Entry 7FDC (electron microscopy, 6.60 A resolution (low resolution: residue-level contacts below are approximate; hydrogen-bond / salt-bridge calls are withheld)); this record covers chains Y and Z of the 31 polymer chains in the assembly.

# Chain Y (and Z)
Protein: V-type proton ATPase subunit c
Source organism: Saccharomyces cerevisiae S288C
Notes: chain Z of this document is another copy of the same molecule, construct and numbering; everything in this record applies to it too
Reference sequence: P25515 (VATL1_YEAST); numbering as in UniProt (aligned over 1-160)
Amino-acid sequence (160 residues; each row starts with the number of its first residue):
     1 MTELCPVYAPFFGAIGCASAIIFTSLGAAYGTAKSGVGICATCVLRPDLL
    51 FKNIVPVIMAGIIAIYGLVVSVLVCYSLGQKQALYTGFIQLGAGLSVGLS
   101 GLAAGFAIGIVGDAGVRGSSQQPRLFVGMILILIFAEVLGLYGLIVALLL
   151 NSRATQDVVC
Swiss-Prot annotation at these positions:
  - site: Glu137 (Essential for proton translocation)
  - mutagenesis: Glu137 (E137D: Partial inactivation; E137Q/V/K: Inactivation)

# How chain Y and chain Z interact
Contacting residue pairs (64; chain Y residue first):
  Glu3(Y) with Met1(Z); Val7(Z)
  Leu4(Y) with Met1(Z); Val7(Z)
  Leu84(Y) with Val7(Z)
  Tyr85(Y) with Pro10(Z); Leu78(Z); Gly79(Z); Gln80(Z)
  Phe88(Y) with Val7(Z); Tyr8(Z); Pro10(Z); Phe11(Z)
  Leu91(Y) with Phe11(Z)
  Ser96(Y) with Ala18(Z); Ile22(Z)
  Leu99(Y) with Ile22(Z)
  Leu102(Y) with Leu26(Z)
  Ala103(Y) with Ser25(Z); Leu26(Z); Ala29(Z)
  Phe106(Y) with Ala29(Z); Tyr30(Z); Lys34(Z)
  Ala107(Y) with Ala29(Z); Ala33(Z)
  Ile110(Y) with Ala33(Z); Lys34(Z); Val37(Z)
  Val111(Y) with Ala33(Z); Gly36(Z); Val37(Z)
  Ala114(Y) with Cys40(Z)
  Gly115(Y) with Cys40(Z)
  Arg117(Y) with Val37(Z); Cys40(Z); Ala41(Z); Val44(Z)
  Gln122(Y) with Pro47(Z)
  Arg124(Y) with Pro47(Z); Leu50(Z); Phe51(Z)
  Gly128(Y) with Leu50(Z)
  Leu131(Y) with Leu50(Z); Phe51(Z)
  Ile132(Y) with Thr32(Z); Ile39(Z); Val57(Z)
  Phe135(Y) with Thr32(Z); Val57(Z); Ala60(Z); Gly61(Z)
  Leu139(Y) with Ser25(Z)
  Tyr142(Y) with Ile65(Z); Leu68(Z)
  Val146(Y) with Leu68(Z)
  Leu149(Y) with Cys75(Z)
  Leu150(Y) with Leu78(Z)
  Arg153(Y) with Cys75(Z); Tyr76(Z); Ser77(Z); Leu78(Z)
  Asp157(Y) with Leu78(Z)
  Val159(Y) with Gln80(Z)
Interface residues without a listed pair, chain Y (35 interface residues in all): Phe12, Ser100, Gly118, Leu125
Interface residues without a listed pair, chain Z (40 interface residues in all): Ala14, Ile21, Ile54, Ala64, Ser71, Val72

# Overview
Chain Y and chain Z form an interface of 35 and 40 residues respectively. UniProt lists one mutagenesis site
on chain Y.
Chain Y and chain Z are both V-type proton ATPase subunit c (Saccharomyces cerevisiae S288C); the structure,
CryoEM Structures of Reconstituted V-ATPase, state3, was determined by electron microscopy.
